PDB entry 6Y42 | X-ray diffraction, 4.30 A resolution (low resolution: residue-level contacts below are approximate; hydrogen-bond / salt-bridge calls are withheld) | chains A and E of the 4 polymer chains in the assembly

== Chain A ==
Molecule: Rrf2 family transcriptional regulator
Organism: Streptomyces venezuelae (strain ATCC 10712 / CBS 650.69 / DSM 40230 / JCM 4526 / NBRC 13096 / PD 04745)
UniProtKB: F2RGC9 (F2RGC9_STRVP); residue numbers follow UniProt; this construct covers 1-160
Chain sequence (166 residues; numbered 1 to 166; the number before each row is that of its first residue):
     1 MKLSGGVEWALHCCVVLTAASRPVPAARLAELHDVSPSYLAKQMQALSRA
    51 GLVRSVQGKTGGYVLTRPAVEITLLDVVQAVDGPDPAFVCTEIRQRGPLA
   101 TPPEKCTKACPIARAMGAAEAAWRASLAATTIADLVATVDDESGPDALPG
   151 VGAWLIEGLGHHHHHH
Disordered / not traced: 1, 161-166
Construct notes: expression tag (161-166)
Ion coordination: 2Fe-2S cluster Fe site 1: Glu-8, His-12 (shared with 2 residues of chain B); 2Fe-2S cluster Fe site 2: Cys-90, Cys-110 (shared with 2 residues of chain B)
Ligand contacts: 2Fe-2S cluster (FES): Cys-90, Thr-91, Glu-92, Ile-93, Arg-94, Cys-110, Ile-112, Ala-113
Reported in the primary citation:
  - binding site for the 39-nt DNA strand (chain E): Ser-36 to Ser-48
  - conformationally variable residues (side-chain flip): Trp-9, His-33, Tyr-39
  - mutagenesis - H33A: unchanged binding to oxidized form
  - mutagenesis - H33A: increased binding to reduced form

== Chain E ==
Molecule: 39-nt DNA strand
Sequence (39 nucleotides; numbered 1 to 39; the number before each row is that of its first residue):
     1 GAGATAATACTCGGATAGTCTGTGTCCGAGTCAAATGGG
Disordered / not traced: 1, 38-39

== Interface between chain A and chain E ==
Residue-residue contacts (22):
  Val-24(A) / DC12(E)
  Pro-25(A) / DT11(E)
  Pro-25(A) / DC12(E)
  Ala-26(A) / DC12(E)
  Gln-45(A) / DC12(E)
  Gln-45(A) / DG13(E)
  Gln-45(A) / DG14(E)
  Ser-48(A) / DG13(E)
  Arg-49(A) / DG14(E)
  Ser-55(A) / DC12(E)
  Ser-55(A) / DG13(E)
  Gln-57(A) / DT11(E)
  Gln-57(A) / DC12(E)
  Gly-58(A) / DC10(E)
  Gly-58(A) / DT11(E)
  Lys-59(A) / DA9(E)
  Lys-59(A) / DC10(E)
  Gly-61(A) / DT11(E)
  Gly-62(A) / DT11(E)
  Gly-62(A) / DC12(E)
  Tyr-63(A) / DC12(E)
  Tyr-63(A) / DG13(E)
Interface residues without a listed pair, chain A (15 interface residues in all): Lys-2, Lys-42
Interface residues without a listed pair, chain E (8 interface residues in all): DA15, DG22

== In short ==
Chain A and chain E form an interface of 15 and 8 residues respectively. Ligands of chain A: 2Fe-2S cluster.
Glu-8(A) and His-12(A) form the 2Fe-2S cluster Fe site 1. From the paper: a binding site for the 39-nt DNA
strand (chain E) at Ser-36(A); H33A of chain A increases binding to reduced form.
Here chain A is Rrf2 family transcriptional regulator (Streptomyces venezuelae (strain ATCC 10712 / CBS 650.69
/ DSM 40230 / JCM 4526 / NBRC 13096 / PD 04745)) and chain E is a 39-nt DNA strand. Entry 6Y42 (Crystal
Structure of RsrR complexed to a 39 basepair DNA fragment of the rsrR promoter) was determined by X-ray
diffraction (same publication as 6Y45).
